Entry 3TE9 (X-ray diffraction, 1.80 A resolution); this record covers chain A.

== Chain A ==
Molecule: Transaldolase
Organism: Francisella tularensis subsp. tularensis
Notes: EC 2.2.1.2
UniProt: Q5NFX0 (Q5NFX0_FRATT); residues 1-321 here = UniProt positions 1-321
Sequence (345 residues; row label = number of the first residue in the row; numbers below 1 keep their minus sign (Met-23 is residue -23)):
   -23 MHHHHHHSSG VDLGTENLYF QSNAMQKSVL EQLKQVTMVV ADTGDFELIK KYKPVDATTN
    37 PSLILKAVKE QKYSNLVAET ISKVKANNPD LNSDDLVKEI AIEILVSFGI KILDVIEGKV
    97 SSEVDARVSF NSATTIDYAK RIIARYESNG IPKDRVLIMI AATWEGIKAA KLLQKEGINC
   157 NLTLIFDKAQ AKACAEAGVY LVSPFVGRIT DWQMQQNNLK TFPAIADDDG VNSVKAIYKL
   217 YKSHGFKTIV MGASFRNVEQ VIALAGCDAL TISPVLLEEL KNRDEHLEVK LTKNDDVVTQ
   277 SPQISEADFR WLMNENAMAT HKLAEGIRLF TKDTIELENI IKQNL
Unresolved in the structure: -23 to 1, 269-278
Differences from the reference sequence: initiating methionine (-23); expression tag (-22 to 0); engineered mutation Met135 (Lys in Q5NFX0)
Ligand contacts: fructose -6-phosphate (F6R): Asp18, Thr34, Asn36, Leu39, Met135, Asn157, Thr159, Ser179, Phe181, Arg184, Met227, Ala229, Ser230, Arg232, Thr247, Phe306
Reported in the primary citation:
  - binding site for fructose -6-phosphate: Thr159, Ser230
  - catalytic residues: Thr159 (proposed by the authors, not directly observed)

== Summary ==
Chain A binds fructose -6-phosphate. From the paper: the catalytic residue Thr159; a binding site for fructose
-6-phosphate at Thr159 and Ser230.
Chain A is Transaldolase (Francisella tularensis subsp. tularensis); the structure, 1.8 Angstrom Resolution
Crystal Structure of K135M Mutant of Transaldolase B (TalA) from Francisella tularensis in ..., was determined
by X-ray diffraction together with 4E0C, 3TNO, 3TK7 and 3TKF from the same study.
